3ZE9 - chains A and B; structure by X-ray diffraction, 1.33 A resolution.

Chain A:
Molecule: Periplasmic [nifese] hydrogenase, small subunit
Source organism: Desulfovibrio vulgaris
Notes: EC 1.12.7.2
UniProtKB: Q72AS4 (Q72AS4_DESVH); residues 1-283 here correspond to UniProt positions 35-317 (UniProt number = residue number + 34)
Chain sequence (283 residues; numbered 1 to 283; the number before each row is that of its first residue):
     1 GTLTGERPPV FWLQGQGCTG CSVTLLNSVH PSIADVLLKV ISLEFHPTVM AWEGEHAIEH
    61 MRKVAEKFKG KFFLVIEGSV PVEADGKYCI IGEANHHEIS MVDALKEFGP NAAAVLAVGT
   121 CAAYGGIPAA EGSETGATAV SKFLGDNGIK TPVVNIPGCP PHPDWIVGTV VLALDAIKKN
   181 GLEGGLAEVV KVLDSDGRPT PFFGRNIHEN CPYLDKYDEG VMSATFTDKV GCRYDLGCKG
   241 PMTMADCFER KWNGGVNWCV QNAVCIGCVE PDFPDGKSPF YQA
Not modelled in the structure: 1-4
Modified positions: Cys21 (s-mercaptocysteine; CSS)
Bound ions: fe4-S3-o3 cluster Fe: Cys18, Cys21, Glu77, Cys121, Cys159; 4Fe-4S cluster Fe site 1: His208, Cys211, Cys232, Cys238; 4Fe-4S cluster Fe site 2: Cys247, Cys259, Cys265, Cys268
Residues lining bound ligands:
  - fe4-S3-o3 cluster (FSX; bis-(mu-2-oxo),[(mu-3--sulfido)-bis(mu-2--sulfido)-tris(cys-S)-tri-iron] (aqua)(glu-O)iron(II)): Gln14, Gly17, Cys18, Thr19, Gly20, Cys21, Glu77, Gly78, Gly119, Thr120, Cys121, Gly158, Cys159, Pro160
  - 4Fe-4S cluster (SF4), molecule 1: Ile207, His208, Cys211, Tyr213, Leu214, Tyr217, Cys232, Arg233, Tyr234, Cys238, Gly240, Pro241, Val260
  - 4Fe-4S cluster (SF4), molecule 2: Ile207, Thr243, Ala245, Cys247, Trp252, Trp258, Cys259, Cys265, Ile266, Gly267, Cys268, Val269
From the paper describing this entry:
  - fe4-S3-o3 cluster coordination: Glu77
  - binding site for fe4-S3-o3 cluster: Cys21
  - conformationally variable residues (helix shift): Val29 to Ser42

Chain B:
Molecule: Periplasmic [nifese] hydrogenase, large subunit, selenocysteine-containing
Source organism: Desulfovibrio vulgaris
Notes: EC 1.12.7.2
UniProtKB: Q72AS3 (Q72AS3_DESVH); residue numbers follow UniProt; this construct covers 12-495
Chain sequence (485 residues; row label = number of the first residue in the row):
    12 GATGRTTIAI DPVTRIEGHL KAEVVVENGK VVDARLSGGM YRGFETILRG RDPRDASQIV
    72 QRICGVCPTA HSTASVLALD EAFGAKVPNN GRITRNLIFG ANYLQSHILH FYHLSAQDFV
   132 QGPDTAPFVP RFPKSDLRLS KELNKAGVDQ YIEALEVRRI CHEMVALFGG RMPHVQGQVV
   192 GGATEIPTKE KLVEYAARFK KVRDFVEQKY VPVVYTIGSK YKDMFKVGQG FKAALCVGAF
   252 PLDNSGKKHL FMPGVYAKGK DMPFDPSKIK EYVKYSWFAE ETTGLNYKEG KTIPAPDKAG
   312 AYSFVKAPRY DGLSLEVGPL ARMWVNNPEL SPVGKKLLKD LFGISAKKFR DLGEEAAFSL
   372 MGRHVARAEE TYYMLGAIEG WLKEIKAGED TVVMPAVPAS AEGTGFTEAP RGSLLHYVKV
   432 KDSKIDNYQI VSASLWNCNP RDDMGQRGAV EEALIGIPVD DIQNPVNVAR LIRAFDPU
   489 ULGCAVH
Not modelled in the structure: 12-14
Sequence notes: microheterogeneity Sec489 (Sec in Q72AS3)
Modified positions: Cys75 (cysteinesulfonic acid; OCS); Sec489 (3-(sulfanylselanyl)-l-alanine; PSW)
Glycans and other covalent adducts: covalent link Cys75-Sec489
Bound ions: Fe2+: Glu56, Ile441, His495; Ni2+: Cys75, Cys78, Sec489, Cys492; carbonmonoxide-(dicyano) iron Fe: Cys78, Cys492
Residues lining bound ligands: carbonmonoxide-(dicyano) iron (FCO): Cys78, His82, Ala420, Pro421, Arg422, Leu425, Ser443, Ala444, Ser445, Sec489, Sec489, Cys492
From the paper describing this entry:
  - Ni2+ coordination: Cys75
  - post-translational modification sites: Cys75

How chain A and chain B interact:
Contacting residue pairs (171; chain A residue first):
  Arg7(A) with Thr136(B), hydrogen bond; Ala137(B)
  Gln14(A) with His30(B), hydrogen bond (backbone-side chain)
  Gly15(A) with His30(B), hydrogen bond (backbone-side chain); Met51(B)
  Gln16(A) with Met51(B); Tyr52(B), hydrogen bond (side chain-backbone); Arg53(B)
  Gly17(A) with Met51(B); Arg53(B)
  Cys18(A) with Glu28(B); Arg53(B); Arg73(B); Ile74(B); Cys75(B); Gly76(B), hydrogen bond (backbone-backbone); His185(B), hydrogen bond
  Thr19(A) with Glu28(B), hydrogen bond
  Gly20(A) with Pro184(B)
  Val23(A) with Gly76(B); Val77(B), hydrophobic; Arg169(B); His173(B); Pro184(B), hydrophobic
  Leu26(A) with Leu120(B), hydrophobic; Arg169(B), hydrogen bond (backbone-side chain)
  Asn27(A) with Arg169(B), hydrogen bond; Arg170(B); His173(B), hydrogen bond; Met183(B), hydrogen bond (side chain-backbone)
  Ser28(A) with Arg170(B)
  Ile33(A) with Leu166(B), hydrophobic
  Ala34(A) with Leu166(B), hydrophobic
  Leu38(A) with Thr136(B)
  Ser42(A) with Ala137(B)
  Leu43(A) with Ala137(B); Pro138(B)
  Glu44(A) with Ala137(B)
  Pro47(A) with Thr25(B); Arg26(B), hydrogen bond (backbone-backbone)
  Thr48(A) with Arg26(B); Ile27(B); Leu125(B)
  Val49(A) with Arg26(B); Gln128(B), hydrogen bond (backbone-side chain)
  Met50(A) with Arg26(B), hydrogen bond (backbone-side chain); Pro138(B)
  Ala51(A) with Arg26(B), hydrogen bond (backbone-side chain); Gln128(B); Pro138(B), hydrogen bond (backbone-backbone); Phe139(B); Arg142(B)
  Trp52(A) with Thr25(B), hydrogen bond (backbone-side chain); Pro141(B); Arg142(B); Phe143(B)
  Glu53(A) with Ile21(B); Pro23(B); Thr25(B); Phe143(B); Ala480(B); Arg484(B), salt bridge
  Gly54(A) with Asp22(B); Pro23(B), hydrogen bond (backbone-backbone)
  Glu55(A) with Asp22(B)
  His56(A) with Phe143(B)
  His60(A) with Pro141(B)
  Ala84(A) with Pro307(B), hydrophobic
  Lys87(A) with Pro307(B); Asp308(B), salt bridge; Phe315(B)
  Tyr88(A) with Gly50(B); Met51(B); Tyr52(B), hydrogen bond (backbone-backbone); Pro305(B); Pro307(B); Phe315(B), hydrophobic
  Cys89(A) with His30(B); Gly50(B); Met51(B), hydrophobic
  Ile90(A) with Asp22(B); His30(B); Gly50(B), hydrogen bond (backbone-backbone)
  Ile91(A) with Asp22(B); Pro23(B); His30(B)
  Gly92(A) with Asp22(B); Pro23(B)
  Glu93(A) with Ala20(B); Asp22(B), hydrogen bond (backbone-backbone); Lys32(B), salt bridge
  Ile127(A) with Phe55(B), hydrophobic; Ile58(B); Ile70(B), hydrophobic; Arg73(B)
  Pro128(A) with Arg53(B)
  Ala130(A) with Arg62(B)
  Glu131(A) with Ile58(B); Arg62(B), hydrogen bond (backbone-side chain)
  Gly132(A) with Thr57(B), hydrogen bond (backbone-side chain); Ile58(B)
  Ser133(A) with Ile58(B)
  Glu134(A) with Pro305(B)
  Thr135(A) with Tyr52(B)
  Cys159(A) with Arg73(B), hydrogen bond (backbone-side chain); Arg182(B), hydrogen bond (backbone-side chain); His185(B)
  Pro160(A) with Arg182(B), hydrogen bond (backbone-side chain); Pro184(B); His185(B)
  Ala224(A) with Met405(B)
  Thr225(A) with Val403(B); Met405(B)
  Phe226(A) with Val190(B), hydrophobic; Thr195(B); Met405(B), hydrophobic
  Thr227(A) with Ala194(B); Thr195(B); Ile197(B); Asp401(B), hydrogen bond; Thr402(B); Val403(B)
  Lys229(A) with Thr195(B), hydrogen bond (side chain-backbone)
  Leu236(A) with Met405(B), hydrophobic
  Trp252(A) with Arg182(B)
  Asn253(A) with His173(B); Glu174(B); Ala177(B); Arg182(B); Met183(B), hydrogen bond (side chain-backbone)
  Gly254(A) with Glu174(B)
  Val256(A) with Glu174(B); Ala177(B), hydrophobic; Leu178(B), hydrophobic; Lys202(B); Arg209(B)
  Asn257(A) with Ala177(B), hydrogen bond (side chain-backbone); Leu178(B), hydrogen bond (side chain-backbone); Gly181(B); Glu196(B), hydrogen bond; Lys202(B)
  Trp258(A) with Gly181(B)
  Cys259(A) with Arg182(B); Gln187(B), hydrogen bond
  Gln261(A) with Glu196(B), hydrogen bond; Lys202(B)
  Asn262(A) with Phe179(B), hydrogen bond (side chain-backbone); Gly180(B); Gly181(B), hydrogen bond (side chain-backbone); Gln187(B); Gly188(B), hydrogen bond (side chain-backbone); Thr195(B), hydrogen bond (backbone-side chain); Glu196(B), hydrogen bond
  Ala263(A) with Gln187(B); Thr195(B)
  Val264(A) with Gln187(B), hydrogen bond (backbone-side chain)
  Ile266(A) with Gln69(B); Arg73(B); Gln187(B)
  Cys268(A) with Arg182(B)
  Asp275(A) with Arg62(B), salt bridge
  Ser278(A) with Asp66(B)
  Pro279(A) with Asp63(B); Asp66(B)
  Phe280(A) with Asp66(B), hydrogen bond (backbone-side chain); Gln69(B); Ile70(B), hydrophobic
  Tyr281(A) with Arg65(B); Gln69(B); Val190(B)
  Gln282(A) with Arg65(B), hydrogen bond
Interface residues without a listed pair, chain A (78 interface residues in all): Thr24, Val29, Leu37, Phe45, Ile58, Pro274
Interface residues without a listed pair, chain B (75 interface residues in all): Gly29, Val140, Pro144, Ile163

Summary:
Chain A and chain B form an interface of 78 and 75 residues respectively; the contacts include 42 hydrogen
bonds and 4 salt bridges. Polar contacts include Glu53(A)-Arg484(B), Lys87(A)-Asp308(B) and Glu93(A)-Lys32(B).
Bound to chain A: 4Fe-4S cluster and fe4-S3-o3 cluster. The paper reports a binding site for fe4-S3-o3 cluster
at Cys21(A); fe4-S3-o3 cluster coordination by Glu77(A).
Here chain A is Periplasmic [nifese] hydrogenase, small subunit and chain B is Periplasmic [nifese]
hydrogenase, large subunit, selenocysteine-containing, both from Desulfovibrio vulgaris. Entry 3ZE9 (3D
structure of the NiFeSe hydrogenase from D. vulgaris Hildenborough in the oxidized as-isolated state at ...)
was determined by X-ray diffraction (same publication as 3ZE6, 3ZE7, 3ZE8 and 3ZEA).
